PDB entry 1HL7 | X-ray diffraction, 1.73 A resolution | chain A

Chain A:
Name: Gamma lactamase
Source organism: Microbacterium sp
Reference sequence: Q8GJP7 (Q8GJP7_9MICO); residues 1-279 here correspond to UniProt positions 2-280 (UniProt number = residue number + 1)
Chain sequence (279 residues; row label = number of the first residue in the row):
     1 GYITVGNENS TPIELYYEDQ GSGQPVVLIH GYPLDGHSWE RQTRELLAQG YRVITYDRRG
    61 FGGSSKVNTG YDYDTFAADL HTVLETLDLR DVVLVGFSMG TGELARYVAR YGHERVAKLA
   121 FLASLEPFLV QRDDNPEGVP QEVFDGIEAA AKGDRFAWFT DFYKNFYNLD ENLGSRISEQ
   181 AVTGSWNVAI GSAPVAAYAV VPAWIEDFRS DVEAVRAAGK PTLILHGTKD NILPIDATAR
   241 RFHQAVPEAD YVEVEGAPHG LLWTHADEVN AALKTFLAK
Covalent attachments: 3a,4,7,7a-tetrahydro-benzo [1,3] dioxol-2-one (BD1) linked to Ser98
Residues lining bound ligands: BD1 (3a,4,7,7a-tetrahydro-benzo [1,3] dioxol-2-one): Gly31, Tyr32, Phe97, Met99, Leu125, Phe162, Phe166, Trp204, Ile232, Leu233, His259

In short:
Covalently linked compound BD1: at Ser98.
Chain A is Gamma lactamase (Microbacterium sp); the structure, Gamma lactamase from an Aureobacterium species
in complex with 3a,4,7,7a-tetrahydro-benzo [1,3] dioxol-2-one, was determined by X-ray diffraction, deposited
together with 1HKH.
